Entry 5GWT (X-ray diffraction, 1.90 A resolution); this record covers chains A and D of the 4 polymer chains in the assembly.

== Chain A (and D) ==
Protein: 4-hydroxyisolecuine dehydrogenase
Organism: Bacillus thuringiensis
Notes: chain D of this document is another copy of the same molecule, construct and numbering; everything in this record applies to it too
UniProtKB: A0A0K0Q8K4 (A0A0K0Q8K4_BACTU); numbering as in UniProt (aligned over 5-248)
Chain sequence (278 residues; numbered 5 to 282; the number before each row is that of its first residue):
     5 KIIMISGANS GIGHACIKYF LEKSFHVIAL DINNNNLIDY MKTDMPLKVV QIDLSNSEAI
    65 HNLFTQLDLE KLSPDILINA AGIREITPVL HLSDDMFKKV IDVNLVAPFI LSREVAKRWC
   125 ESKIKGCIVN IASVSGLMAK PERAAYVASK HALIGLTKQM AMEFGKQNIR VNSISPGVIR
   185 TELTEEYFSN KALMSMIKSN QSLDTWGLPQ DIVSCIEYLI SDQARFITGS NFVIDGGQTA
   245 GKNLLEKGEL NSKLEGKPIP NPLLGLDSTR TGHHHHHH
Disordered / not traced: 248-282
Construct notes: engineered mutation Lys-144 (Glu in A0A0K0Q8K4), Gln-242 (Trp in A0A0K0Q8K4); expression tag (249-282)
Ligand contacts:
  - NAD (nicotinamide-adenine-dinucleotide): Gly-11, Asn-13, Ser-14, Gly-15, Ile-16, Gly-17, Asp-35, Ile-36, Asn-37, Ile-56, Asp-57, Leu-58, Ser-59, Ala-84, Ala-85, Gly-86, Ile-87, Val-107, Ile-135, Ala-136, Ser-137, Tyr-150, Lys-154, Pro-180, Gly-181, Val-182, Ile-183, Thr-185, Glu-186, Leu-187, Thr-188
  - succinic acid (SIN): Arg-88, Ser-137, Val-138, Ser-139, Lys-144, Arg-147, Tyr-150, Thr-188, Tyr-191
Reported in the primary citation:
  - contacts within the chain: Lys-144/Gln-242 (hydrogen bond)
  - binding site for succinic acid: Arg-88, Ser-137, Ser-139, Lys-144, Arg-147, Tyr-150, Tyr-191, Gln-242
  - binding site for NAD: Leu-187, Thr-188 (from molecular simulation)
  - specificity-determining residues: Arg-88, Lys-144, Gln-242
  - specificity-determining residues: Leu-187, Thr-188 (from molecular simulation)
  - catalytic residues: Ser-137, Tyr-150 (proposed by the authors, not directly observed)
  - mutagenesis - R88A, R147A, Y191A: decreased catalytic activity

== Interface between chain A and chain D ==
Contacting residue pairs - 75 pairs, chain A then chain D:
  Lys-162(A) / Ala-244(D)
  Ala-165(A) / Ser-206(D)
  Met-166(A) / Ser-206(D)
  Met-166(A) / Ala-244(D)
  Met-166(A) / Gly-245(D)
  Met-166(A) / Lys-246(D)
  Met-166(A) / Asn-247(D)
  Gly-169(A) / Ser-206(D)
  Gly-169(A) / Leu-207(D)
  Lys-170(A) / Lys-202(D)  hydrogen bond (side chain-backbone)
  Lys-170(A) / Gln-205(D)  hydrogen bond (side chain-backbone)
  Lys-170(A) / Ser-206(D)  hydrogen bond (side chain-backbone)
  Lys-170(A) / Asp-208(D)  salt bridge
  Val-182(A) / Phe-230(D)
  Gln-205(A) / Phe-230(D)
  Ser-206(A) / Ala-165(D)
  Ser-206(A) / Met-166(D)
  Ser-206(A) / Gly-169(D)
  Ser-206(A) / Lys-170(D)  hydrogen bond (backbone-backbone)
  Leu-207(A) / Gly-169(D)
  Leu-207(A) / Arg-229(D)
  Leu-207(A) / Phe-230(D)  hydrophobic
  Leu-207(A) / Thr-232(D)
  Thr-209(A) / Arg-229(D)  hydrogen bond
  Thr-209(A) / Phe-230(D)
  Trp-210(A) / Arg-229(D)  hydrogen bond (backbone-side chain)
  Trp-210(A) / Phe-230(D)
  Gly-211(A) / Arg-229(D)
  Gly-211(A) / Phe-230(D)
  Leu-212(A) / Arg-229(D)
  Asp-215(A) / Arg-229(D)  salt bridge
  Ser-218(A) / Gln-227(D)
  Cys-219(A) / Tyr-222(D)
  Tyr-222(A) / Cys-219(D)
  Tyr-222(A) / Tyr-222(D)  hydrophobic
  Tyr-222(A) / Ile-238(D)
  Gln-227(A) / Ser-218(D)
  Arg-229(A) / Leu-207(D)
  Arg-229(A) / Thr-209(D)
  Arg-229(A) / Trp-210(D)  hydrogen bond (side chain-backbone)
  Arg-229(A) / Gly-211(D)
  Arg-229(A) / Asp-215(D)  salt bridge
  Phe-230(A) / Val-182(D)
  Phe-230(A) / Gln-205(D)
  Phe-230(A) / Thr-209(D)
  Phe-230(A) / Trp-210(D)
  Phe-230(A) / Gly-211(D)
  Phe-230(A) / Ile-238(D)
  Phe-230(A) / Asp-239(D)
  Phe-230(A) / Gly-240(D)  hydrogen bond (backbone-backbone)
  Ile-231(A) / Ile-238(D)  hydrophobic
  Thr-232(A) / Leu-207(D)
  Thr-232(A) / Asp-239(D)
  Thr-232(A) / Gly-240(D)
  Thr-232(A) / Gly-241(D)  hydrogen bond (backbone-backbone)
  Ser-234(A) / Val-237(D)  hydrogen bond (side chain-backbone)
  Phe-236(A) / Phe-236(D)  hydrophobic
  Phe-236(A) / Val-237(D)
  Val-237(A) / Ile-231(D)
  Val-237(A) / Ser-234(D)  hydrogen bond (backbone-side chain)
  Val-237(A) / Phe-236(D)
  Ile-238(A) / Tyr-222(D)
  Ile-238(A) / Phe-230(D)
  Ile-238(A) / Ile-231(D)  hydrophobic
  Ile-238(A) / Phe-236(D)  hydrophobic
  Asp-239(A) / Phe-230(D)
  Asp-239(A) / Thr-232(D)
  Gly-240(A) / Phe-230(D)  hydrogen bond (backbone-backbone)
  Gly-240(A) / Thr-232(D)
  Gly-241(A) / Thr-232(D)  hydrogen bond (backbone-backbone)
  Ala-244(A) / Lys-162(D)
  Ala-244(A) / Met-166(D)
  Gly-245(A) / Met-166(D)
  Lys-246(A) / Met-166(D)
  Asn-247(A) / Met-166(D)
Also at the interface, not in a pair above, chain A (36 interface residues in all): Asn-172, Ile-183, Asn-235
Also at the interface, not in a pair above, chain D (38 interface residues in all): Asn-172, Ile-183, Leu-212, Asn-235

== In short ==
36 residues of chain A face 38 of chain D across their interface; the contacts include 13 hydrogen bonds and 3
salt bridges. Polar pairs include Lys-170(A)/Asp-208(D), Asp-215(A)/Arg-229(D) and Lys-170(A)/Lys-202(D).
Chain A binds NAD and succinic acid. From the paper: catalytic residues Ser-137(A) and Tyr-150(A); R88A, R147A
and Y191A of chain A reduce catalytic activity.
Both chains are 4-hydroxyisolecuine dehydrogenase (Bacillus thuringiensis). Entry 5GWT (4-hydroxyisoleucine
dehydrogenase mutant complexed with NADH and succinate) was determined by X-ray diffraction together with 5GWR
and 5GWS from the same study.
